8BOT - chains F and I of the 25 polymer chains in the assembly; structure by electron microscopy, 7.76 A resolution (low resolution: residue-level contacts below are approximate; hydrogen-bond / salt-bridge calls are withheld).

[Chain F]
Protein: DNA-dependent protein kinase catalytic subunit
Source organism: Homo sapiens
Notes: EC 2.7.11.1
UniProt: P78527 (PRKDC_HUMAN); residue numbers follow UniProt; this construct covers 1-4128
Amino-acid sequence (4128 residues; each row starts with the number of its first residue):
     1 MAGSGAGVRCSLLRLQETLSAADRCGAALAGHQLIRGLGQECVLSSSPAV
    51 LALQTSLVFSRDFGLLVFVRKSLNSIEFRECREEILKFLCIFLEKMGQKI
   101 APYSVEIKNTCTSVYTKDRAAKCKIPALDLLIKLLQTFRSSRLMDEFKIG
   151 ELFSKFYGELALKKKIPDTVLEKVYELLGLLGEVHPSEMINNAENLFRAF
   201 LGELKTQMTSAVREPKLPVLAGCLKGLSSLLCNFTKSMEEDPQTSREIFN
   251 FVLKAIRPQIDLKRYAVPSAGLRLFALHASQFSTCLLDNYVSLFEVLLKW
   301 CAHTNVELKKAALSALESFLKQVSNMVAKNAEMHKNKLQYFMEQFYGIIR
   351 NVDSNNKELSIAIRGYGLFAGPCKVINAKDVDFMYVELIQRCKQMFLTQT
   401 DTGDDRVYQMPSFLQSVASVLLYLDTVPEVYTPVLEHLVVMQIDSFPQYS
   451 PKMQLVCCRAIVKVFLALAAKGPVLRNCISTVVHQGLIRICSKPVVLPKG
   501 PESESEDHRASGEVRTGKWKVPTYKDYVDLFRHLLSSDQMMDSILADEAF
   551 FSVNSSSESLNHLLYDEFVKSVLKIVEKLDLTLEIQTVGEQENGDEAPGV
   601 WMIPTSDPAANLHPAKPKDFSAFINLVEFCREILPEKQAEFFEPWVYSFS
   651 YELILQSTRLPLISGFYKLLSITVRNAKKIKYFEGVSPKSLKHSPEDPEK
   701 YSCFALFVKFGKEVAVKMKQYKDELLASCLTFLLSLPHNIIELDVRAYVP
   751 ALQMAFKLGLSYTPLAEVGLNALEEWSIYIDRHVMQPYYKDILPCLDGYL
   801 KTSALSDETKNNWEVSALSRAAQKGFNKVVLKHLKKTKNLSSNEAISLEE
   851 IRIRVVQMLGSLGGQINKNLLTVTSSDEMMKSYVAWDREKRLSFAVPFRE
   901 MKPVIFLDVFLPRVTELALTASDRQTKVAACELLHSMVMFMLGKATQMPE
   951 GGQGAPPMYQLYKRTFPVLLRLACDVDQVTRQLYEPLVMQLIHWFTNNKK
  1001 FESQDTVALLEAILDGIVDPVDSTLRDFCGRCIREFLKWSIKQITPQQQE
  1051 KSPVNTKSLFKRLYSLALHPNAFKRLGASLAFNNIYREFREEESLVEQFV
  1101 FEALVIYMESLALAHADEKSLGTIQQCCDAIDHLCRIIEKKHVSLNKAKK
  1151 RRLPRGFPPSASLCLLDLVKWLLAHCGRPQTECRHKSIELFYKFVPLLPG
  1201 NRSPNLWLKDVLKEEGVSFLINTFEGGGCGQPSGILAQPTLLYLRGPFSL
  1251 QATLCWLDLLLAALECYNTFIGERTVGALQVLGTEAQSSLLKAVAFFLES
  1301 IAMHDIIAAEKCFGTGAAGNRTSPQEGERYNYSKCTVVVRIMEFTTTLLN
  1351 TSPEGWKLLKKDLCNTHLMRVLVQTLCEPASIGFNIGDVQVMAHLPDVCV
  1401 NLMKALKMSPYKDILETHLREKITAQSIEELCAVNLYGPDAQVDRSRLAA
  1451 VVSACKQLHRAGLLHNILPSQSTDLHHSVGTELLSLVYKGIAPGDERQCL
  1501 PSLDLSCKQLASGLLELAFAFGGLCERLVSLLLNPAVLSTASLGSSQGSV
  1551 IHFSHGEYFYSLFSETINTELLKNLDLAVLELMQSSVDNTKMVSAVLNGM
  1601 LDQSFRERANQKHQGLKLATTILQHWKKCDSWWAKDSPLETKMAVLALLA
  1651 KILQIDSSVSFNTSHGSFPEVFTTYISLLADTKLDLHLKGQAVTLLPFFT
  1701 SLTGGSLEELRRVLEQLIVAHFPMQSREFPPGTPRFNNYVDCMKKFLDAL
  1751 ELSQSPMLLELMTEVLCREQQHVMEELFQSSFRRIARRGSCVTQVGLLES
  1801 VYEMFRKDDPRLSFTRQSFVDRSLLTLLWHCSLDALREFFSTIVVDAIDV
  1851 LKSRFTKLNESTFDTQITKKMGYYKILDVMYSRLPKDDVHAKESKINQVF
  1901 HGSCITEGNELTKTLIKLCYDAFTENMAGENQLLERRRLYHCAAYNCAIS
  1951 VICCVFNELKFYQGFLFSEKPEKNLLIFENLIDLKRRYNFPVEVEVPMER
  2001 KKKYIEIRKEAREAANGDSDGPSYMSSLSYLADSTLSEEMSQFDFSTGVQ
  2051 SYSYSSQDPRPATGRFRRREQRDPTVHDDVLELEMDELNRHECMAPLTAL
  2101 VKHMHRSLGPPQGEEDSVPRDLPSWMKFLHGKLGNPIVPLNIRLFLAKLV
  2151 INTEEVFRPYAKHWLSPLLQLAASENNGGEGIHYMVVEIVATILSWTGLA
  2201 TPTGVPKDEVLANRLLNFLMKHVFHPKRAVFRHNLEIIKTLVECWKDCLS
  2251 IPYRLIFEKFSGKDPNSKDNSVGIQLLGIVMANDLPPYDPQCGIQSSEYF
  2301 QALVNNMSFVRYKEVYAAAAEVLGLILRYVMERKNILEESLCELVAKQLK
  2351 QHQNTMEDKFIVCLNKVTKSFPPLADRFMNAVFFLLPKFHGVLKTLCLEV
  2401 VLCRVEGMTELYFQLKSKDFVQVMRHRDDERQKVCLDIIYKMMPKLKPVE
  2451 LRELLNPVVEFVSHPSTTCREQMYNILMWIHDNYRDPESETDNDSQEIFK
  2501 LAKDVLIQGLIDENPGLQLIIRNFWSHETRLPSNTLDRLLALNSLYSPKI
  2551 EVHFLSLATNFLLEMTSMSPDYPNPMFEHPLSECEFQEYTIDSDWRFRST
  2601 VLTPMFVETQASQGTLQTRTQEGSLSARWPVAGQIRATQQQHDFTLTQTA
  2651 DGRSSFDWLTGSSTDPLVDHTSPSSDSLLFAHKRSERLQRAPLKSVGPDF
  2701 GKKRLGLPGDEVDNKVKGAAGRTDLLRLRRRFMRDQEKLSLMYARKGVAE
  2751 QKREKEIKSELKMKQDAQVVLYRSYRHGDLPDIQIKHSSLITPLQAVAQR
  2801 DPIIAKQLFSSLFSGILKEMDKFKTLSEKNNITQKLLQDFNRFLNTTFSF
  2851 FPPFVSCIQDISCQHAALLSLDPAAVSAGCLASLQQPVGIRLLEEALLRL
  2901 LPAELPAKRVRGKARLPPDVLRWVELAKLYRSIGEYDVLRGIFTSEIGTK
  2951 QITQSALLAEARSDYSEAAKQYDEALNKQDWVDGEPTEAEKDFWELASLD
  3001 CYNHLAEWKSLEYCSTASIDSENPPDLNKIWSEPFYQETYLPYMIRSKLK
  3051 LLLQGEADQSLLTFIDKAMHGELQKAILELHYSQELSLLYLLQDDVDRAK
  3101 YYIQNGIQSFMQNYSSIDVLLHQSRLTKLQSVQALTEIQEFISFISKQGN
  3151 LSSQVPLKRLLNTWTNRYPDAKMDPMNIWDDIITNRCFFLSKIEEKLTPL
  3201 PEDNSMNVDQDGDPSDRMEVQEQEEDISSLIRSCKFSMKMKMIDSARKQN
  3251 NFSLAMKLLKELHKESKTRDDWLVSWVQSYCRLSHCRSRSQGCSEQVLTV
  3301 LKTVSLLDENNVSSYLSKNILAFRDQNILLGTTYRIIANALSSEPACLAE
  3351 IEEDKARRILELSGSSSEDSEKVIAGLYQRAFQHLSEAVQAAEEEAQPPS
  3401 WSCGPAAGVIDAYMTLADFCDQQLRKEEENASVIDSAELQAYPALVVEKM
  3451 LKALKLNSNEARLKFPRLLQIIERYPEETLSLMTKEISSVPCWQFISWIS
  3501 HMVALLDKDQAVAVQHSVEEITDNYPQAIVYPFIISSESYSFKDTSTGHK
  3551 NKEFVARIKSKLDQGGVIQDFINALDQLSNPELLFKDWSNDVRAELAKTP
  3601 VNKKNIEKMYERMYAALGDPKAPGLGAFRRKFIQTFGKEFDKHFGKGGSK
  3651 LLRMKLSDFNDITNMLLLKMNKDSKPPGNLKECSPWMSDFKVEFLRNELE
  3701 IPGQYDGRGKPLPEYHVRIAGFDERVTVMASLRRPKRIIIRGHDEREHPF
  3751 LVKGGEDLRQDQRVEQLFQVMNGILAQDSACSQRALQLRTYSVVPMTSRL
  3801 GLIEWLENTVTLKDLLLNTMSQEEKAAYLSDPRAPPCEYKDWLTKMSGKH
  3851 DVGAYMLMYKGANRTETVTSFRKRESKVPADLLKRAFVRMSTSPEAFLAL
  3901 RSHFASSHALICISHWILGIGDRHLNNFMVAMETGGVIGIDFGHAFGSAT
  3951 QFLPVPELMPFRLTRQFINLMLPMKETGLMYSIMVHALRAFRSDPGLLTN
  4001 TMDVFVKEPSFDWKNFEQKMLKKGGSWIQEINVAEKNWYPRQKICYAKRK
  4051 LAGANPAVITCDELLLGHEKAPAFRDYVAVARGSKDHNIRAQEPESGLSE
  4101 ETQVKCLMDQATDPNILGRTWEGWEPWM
Not modelled in the structure: 1-9, 254-258, 350-355, 400-404, 499-518, 548-558, 587-609, 686-696, 804-825, 841-846, 872-878, 1241-1248, 1314-1321, 1493-1502, 1541-1549, 1700-1706, 1807-1814, 1853-1861, 1886-1908, 1927-1933, 1964-2089, 2109-2119, 2177-2178, 2487-2490, 2604-2720, 2902-2915, 3023-3028, 3198-3225, 3365-3367, 3396-3406, 3430-3440, 3540-3544, 3598-3600, 3648-3656, 3844-3850, 4016-4037
Curated features (UniProtKB/Swiss-Prot):
  - region: Leu1503 to Leu1538 (Interaction with C1D), Glu2737 to Gln2765 (May split the end of the DNA molecule, with the two strands separating around the region), Val3728 to Arg3734 (G-loop), Gly3919 to Asn3927 (Catalytic loop), Gly3939 to Thr3964 (Activation loop)
  - site: Asp2020, Gly2021 (Cleavage)
  - modified residue: Lys117 (N6-acetyllysine), Ser511 (Phosphoserine), Ser687 (Phosphoserine), Lys828 (N6-acetyllysine), Ser841 (Phosphoserine), Ser893 (Phosphoserine), Ser1065 (Phosphoserine), Lys1209 (N6-acetyllysine), Lys1970 (N6-acetyllysine), Ser2056 (Phosphoserine), Lys2259 (N6-acetyllysine), Thr2535 (Phosphothreonine), Thr2609 (Phosphothreonine), Ser2612 (Phosphoserine), Thr2638 (Phosphothreonine), Thr2647 (Phosphothreonine), Ser2789 (Phosphoserine), Ser3205 (Phosphoserine), Lys3241 (N6-acetyllysine), Lys3260 (N6-acetyllysine) and 6 more in UniProt
  - natural variant: Lys263 (K263N: In a lung adenocarcinoma sample), Gly500 (G500S: In a metastatic melanoma sample), Arg1136 (R1136H: In a colorectal adenocarcinoma sample), Arg1447 (R1447M: In a lung squamous cell carcinoma sample), Ala1680 (A1680V: In a metastatic melanoma sample), Ser2810 (S2810N: In a metastatic melanoma sample), Gly2941 (G2941A: In a lung neuroendocrine carcinoma sample), Leu3062 (L3062R: In IMD26), Ala3574 (A3574V: In IMD26)
  - mutagenesis: Leu1510 (L1510P: Loss of interaction with C1D), Glu1516 to Leu1517 (Loss of interaction with C1D), Thr2609 (T2609A: Leads to radiation sensitivity and impaired DSB joining. Gives rise to reduced phosphorylation; when associated with A-2612), Ser2612 (S2612A: Reduced phosphorylation; when associated with A-2609), Thr2638 (T2638A: Alleviates phosphorylation, leaves a fully active enzyme with compromised cellular resistance to ionizing radiation without affecting DNA end joining; when associated with A-2647), Thr2647 (T2647A: Alleviates phosphorylation, leaves a fully active enzyme with compromised cellular resistance to ionizing radiation without affecting DNA end joining; when associated with A-2638)

[Chain I]
Molecule: 28-nt DNA strand
Sequence (28 nucleotides; row label = number of the first residue in the row):
    18 GCTAATAAACTAAAAACTATTATTATGG

[How chain F and chain I interact]
Contacting residue pairs (15):
  Lys263(F) with DT40(I); DT41(I)
  Arg264(F) with DT40(I); DT41(I)
  Thr304(F) with DA42(I)
  Asn305(F) with DT41(I)
  Glu307(F) with DT41(I)
  Arg2228(F) with DT43(I); DG44(I)
  Lys2738(F) with DA42(I); DT43(I); DG44(I)
  Met2742(F) with DT43(I); DG44(I)
  Arg2745(F) with DG45(I)
Other interface residues (no listed pair), chain F (13 interface residues in all): Leu262, Ala266, His833, Leu2741
Other interface residues (no listed pair), chain I (7 interface residues in all): DA39

[Overview]
13 residues of chain F and 7 residues of chain I are in contact. UniProt lists 7 mutagenesis sites on chain F.
Here chain F is DNA-dependent protein kinase catalytic subunit (Homo sapiens) and chain I is a 28-nt DNA
strand. Entry 8BOT (Cryo-EM structure of NHEJ supercomplex(trimer)) was determined by electron microscopy.
